7VSE - chains A and B; structure by X-ray diffraction, 2.08 A resolution.

== Chain A (and B) ==
Name: Ribonuclease HI
Organism: Escherichia coli K-12
Notes: EC 3.1.26.4; chain B of this document is another copy of the same molecule, construct and numbering; everything in this record applies to it too
UniProt: P0A7Y4 (RNH_ECOLI); numbering as in UniProt (aligned over 1-155)
Amino-acid sequence (155 residues; row label = number of the first residue in the row):
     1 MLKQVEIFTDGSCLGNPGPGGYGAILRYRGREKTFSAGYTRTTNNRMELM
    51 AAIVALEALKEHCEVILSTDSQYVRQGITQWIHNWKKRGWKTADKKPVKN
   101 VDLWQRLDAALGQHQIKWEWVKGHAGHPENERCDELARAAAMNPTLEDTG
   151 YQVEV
Bound ions: Zn2+: D10, D70, H124
From the paper describing this entry:
  - Zn2+ coordination: D10, D70, H124
  - conformationally variable residues (side-chain flip): D10, H124
  - catalytic residues: H124 (proposed by the authors, not directly observed)

== How chain A and chain B interact ==
Residue-residue contacts - 26 pairs, chain A then chain B:
  N16(A) - N45(B)
  N16(A) - Q76(B)  hydrogen bond (backbone-side chain)
  N16(A) - W81(B)
  P17(A) - Q76(B)  hydrogen bond (backbone-side chain)
  P17(A) - W81(B)
  N45(A) - N16(B)
  Q76(A) - G15(B)
  Q76(A) - N16(B)  hydrogen bond (side chain-backbone)
  Q76(A) - P17(B)
  W81(A) - N16(B)
  W81(A) - P17(B)
  W81(A) - V155(B)  hydrophobic
  W85(A) - V155(B)  hydrogen bond (side chain-backbone)
  T92(A) - V153(B)
  T92(A) - E154(B)
  T92(A) - V155(B)
  V98(A) - E154(B)
  K99(A) - N16(B)
  K99(A) - E154(B)  salt bridge
  V153(A) - T92(B)
  E154(A) - T92(B)
  E154(A) - V98(B)
  E154(A) - K99(B)  salt bridge
  V155(A) - W81(B)  hydrophobic
  V155(A) - W85(B)  hydrogen bond (backbone-side chain)
  V155(A) - T92(B)
Interface residues without a listed pair, chain A (14 interface residues in all): G15, Y73

== Overview ==
14 residues of chain A and 13 residues of chain B are in contact, with 5 hydrogen bonds and 2 salt bridges.
Among the polar pairs are K99(A)-E154(B), N16(A)-Q76(B) and P17(A)-Q76(B). The Zn2+ site is built by D10(A),
D70(A) and H124(A). From the paper: the catalytic residue H124(A); Zn2+ coordination by D10(A), D70(A) and
H124(A).
Both chains are Ribonuclease HI (Escherichia coli K-12). Entry 7VSE (E. coli Ribonuclease HI in complex one
Zn2+ (His124 N-epsilon binding)) was determined by X-ray diffraction, deposited together with 7VSA, 7VSB, 7VSC
and 7VSD.
